Entry 6DBJ (electron microscopy, 3.00 A resolution); this record covers chains A and H of the 10 polymer chains in the assembly.

[Chain A]
Name: Recombination activating gene 1 - MBP chimera
Organism: Escherichia coli
Notes: EC 2.3.2.27
UniProtKB: chimeric construct of P0AEX9, O13033: residues -113 to 250 from P0AEX9 (MALE_ECOLI) positions 29-392 (UniProt number = residue number + 142); residues 271-1031 from O13033 positions 271-1031 (same numbers)
Chain sequence (1159 residues; numbered -127 to 1031; the number before each row is that of its first residue; numbers below 1 keep their minus sign (Met-127 is residue -127)):
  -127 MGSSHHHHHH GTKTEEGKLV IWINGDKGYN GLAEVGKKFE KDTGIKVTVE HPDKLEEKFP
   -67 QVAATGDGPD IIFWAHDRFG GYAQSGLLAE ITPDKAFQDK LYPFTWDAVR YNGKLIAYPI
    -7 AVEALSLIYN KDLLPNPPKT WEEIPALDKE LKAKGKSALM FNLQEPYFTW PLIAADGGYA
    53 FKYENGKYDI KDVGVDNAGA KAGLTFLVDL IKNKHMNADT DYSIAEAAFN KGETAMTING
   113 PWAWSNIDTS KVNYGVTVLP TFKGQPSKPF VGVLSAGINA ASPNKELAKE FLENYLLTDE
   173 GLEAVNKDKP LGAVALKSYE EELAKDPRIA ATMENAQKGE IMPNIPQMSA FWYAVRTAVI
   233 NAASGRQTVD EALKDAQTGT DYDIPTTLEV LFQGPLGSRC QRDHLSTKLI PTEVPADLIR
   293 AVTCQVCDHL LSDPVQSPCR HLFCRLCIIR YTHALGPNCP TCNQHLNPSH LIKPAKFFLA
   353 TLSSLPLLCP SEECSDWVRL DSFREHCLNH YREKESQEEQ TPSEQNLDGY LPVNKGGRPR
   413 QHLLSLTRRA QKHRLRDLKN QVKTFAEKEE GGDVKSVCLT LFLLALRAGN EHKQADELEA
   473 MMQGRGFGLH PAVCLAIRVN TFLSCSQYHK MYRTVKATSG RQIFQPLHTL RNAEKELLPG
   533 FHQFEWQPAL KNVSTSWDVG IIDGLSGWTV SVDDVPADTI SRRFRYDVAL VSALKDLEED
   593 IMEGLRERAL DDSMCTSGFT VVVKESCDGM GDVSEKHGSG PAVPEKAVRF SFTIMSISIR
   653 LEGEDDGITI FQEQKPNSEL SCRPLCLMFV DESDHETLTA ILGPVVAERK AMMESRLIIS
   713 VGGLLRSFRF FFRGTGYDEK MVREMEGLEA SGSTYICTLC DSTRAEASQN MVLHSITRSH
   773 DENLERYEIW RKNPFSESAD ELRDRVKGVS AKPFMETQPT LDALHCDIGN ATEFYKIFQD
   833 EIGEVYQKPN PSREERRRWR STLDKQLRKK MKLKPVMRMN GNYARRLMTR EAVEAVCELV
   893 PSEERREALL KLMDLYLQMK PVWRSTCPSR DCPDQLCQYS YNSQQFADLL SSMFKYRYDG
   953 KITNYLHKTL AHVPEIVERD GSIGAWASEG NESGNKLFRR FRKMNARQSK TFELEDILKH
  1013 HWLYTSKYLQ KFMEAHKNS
Disordered / not traced: -127 to 478, 1031
Differences from the reference sequence: initiating methionine (-127); expression tag (-126 to -114); linker (251-270)
Bound ions: Ca2+ site 1: Asp620, Gly621, Glu984 (shared with 1 residue of chain G); Ca2+ site 2: Asp620, Glu684, Asp730 (shared with 1 residue of chain I); Zn2+: Cys749, Cys752, His959, His964
Reported in the primary citation:
  - Ca2+ coordination: Asp620, Glu684, Asp730, Glu984
  - catalytic residues: Asp620, Glu684, Asp730, Glu984
  - binding site for Forward stand of RSS signal end: Arg999, Gln1000

[Chain H]
Molecule: Forward stand of RSS signal end
Sequence (15 nucleotides; row label = number of the first residue in the row):
     1 CACAGTGCTA CAGAC

[How chain A and chain H interact]
Residue-residue contacts - 16 pairs, chain A then chain H:
  Lys667(A) - DC3(H)  phosphate contact
  Lys667(A) - DA4(H)  salt bridge to the phosphate
  Asn669(A) - DA2(H)  phosphate contact
  Asn669(A) - DC3(H)  sugar contact
  Ser670(A) - DC3(H)  sugar contact
  Ser670(A) - DA4(H)  hydrogen bond to the phosphate
  Asn874(A) - DA2(H)  hydrogen bond to the base
  Arg877(A) - DA2(H)  salt bridge to the phosphate
  Pro913(A) - DC1(H)  base contact
  Arg916(A) - DC1(H)  sugar contact
  Arg916(A) - DA2(H)  salt bridge to the phosphate
  Ser917(A) - DC1(H)  base contact
  Thr918(A) - DC1(H)  hydrogen bond to the phosphate
  Asp923(A) - DC1(H)  base contact
  Glu981(A) - DA2(H)  sugar contact
  Ser985(A) - DA2(H)  base contact
Other interface residues (no listed pair), chain A (17 interface residues in all): Asn492, Pro668, Glu671, Leu672, Tyr1016
Other interface residues (no listed pair), chain H (5 interface residues in all): DG5

[Summary]
17 residues of chain A and 5 residues of chain H are in contact; the contacts include 3 hydrogen bonds and 3
salt bridges. Polar pairs include Asn874(A)-DA2(H), Ser670(A)-DA4(H) and Thr918(A)-DC1(H). The paper reports
catalytic residues Asp620(A), Glu684(A) and Asp730(A) among others; a binding site for Forward stand of RSS
signal end at Arg999(A) and Gln1000(A).
Chain A is Recombination activating gene 1 - MBP chimera (Escherichia coli) and chain H is Forward stand of
RSS signal end; the structure, Cryo-EM structure of RAG in complex with 12-RSS and 23-RSS nicked DNA
intermediates, was determined by electron microscopy, deposited together with 6DBI, 6DBL, 6DBO, 6DBQ, 6DBR,
6DBT and 4 further entries.
